PDB entry 8YFR | electron microscopy, 3.40 A resolution | chains A and H of the 14 polymer chains in the assembly

# Chain A
Protein: DNA-directed RNA polymerase subunit
Source organism: Komagataella phaffii
Notes: EC 2.7.7.6
Reference sequence: C4R4Y0 (C4R4Y0_KOMPG); residues 1-1743 here = UniProt positions 1-1743
Chain sequence (1743 residues; row label = number of the first residue in the row):
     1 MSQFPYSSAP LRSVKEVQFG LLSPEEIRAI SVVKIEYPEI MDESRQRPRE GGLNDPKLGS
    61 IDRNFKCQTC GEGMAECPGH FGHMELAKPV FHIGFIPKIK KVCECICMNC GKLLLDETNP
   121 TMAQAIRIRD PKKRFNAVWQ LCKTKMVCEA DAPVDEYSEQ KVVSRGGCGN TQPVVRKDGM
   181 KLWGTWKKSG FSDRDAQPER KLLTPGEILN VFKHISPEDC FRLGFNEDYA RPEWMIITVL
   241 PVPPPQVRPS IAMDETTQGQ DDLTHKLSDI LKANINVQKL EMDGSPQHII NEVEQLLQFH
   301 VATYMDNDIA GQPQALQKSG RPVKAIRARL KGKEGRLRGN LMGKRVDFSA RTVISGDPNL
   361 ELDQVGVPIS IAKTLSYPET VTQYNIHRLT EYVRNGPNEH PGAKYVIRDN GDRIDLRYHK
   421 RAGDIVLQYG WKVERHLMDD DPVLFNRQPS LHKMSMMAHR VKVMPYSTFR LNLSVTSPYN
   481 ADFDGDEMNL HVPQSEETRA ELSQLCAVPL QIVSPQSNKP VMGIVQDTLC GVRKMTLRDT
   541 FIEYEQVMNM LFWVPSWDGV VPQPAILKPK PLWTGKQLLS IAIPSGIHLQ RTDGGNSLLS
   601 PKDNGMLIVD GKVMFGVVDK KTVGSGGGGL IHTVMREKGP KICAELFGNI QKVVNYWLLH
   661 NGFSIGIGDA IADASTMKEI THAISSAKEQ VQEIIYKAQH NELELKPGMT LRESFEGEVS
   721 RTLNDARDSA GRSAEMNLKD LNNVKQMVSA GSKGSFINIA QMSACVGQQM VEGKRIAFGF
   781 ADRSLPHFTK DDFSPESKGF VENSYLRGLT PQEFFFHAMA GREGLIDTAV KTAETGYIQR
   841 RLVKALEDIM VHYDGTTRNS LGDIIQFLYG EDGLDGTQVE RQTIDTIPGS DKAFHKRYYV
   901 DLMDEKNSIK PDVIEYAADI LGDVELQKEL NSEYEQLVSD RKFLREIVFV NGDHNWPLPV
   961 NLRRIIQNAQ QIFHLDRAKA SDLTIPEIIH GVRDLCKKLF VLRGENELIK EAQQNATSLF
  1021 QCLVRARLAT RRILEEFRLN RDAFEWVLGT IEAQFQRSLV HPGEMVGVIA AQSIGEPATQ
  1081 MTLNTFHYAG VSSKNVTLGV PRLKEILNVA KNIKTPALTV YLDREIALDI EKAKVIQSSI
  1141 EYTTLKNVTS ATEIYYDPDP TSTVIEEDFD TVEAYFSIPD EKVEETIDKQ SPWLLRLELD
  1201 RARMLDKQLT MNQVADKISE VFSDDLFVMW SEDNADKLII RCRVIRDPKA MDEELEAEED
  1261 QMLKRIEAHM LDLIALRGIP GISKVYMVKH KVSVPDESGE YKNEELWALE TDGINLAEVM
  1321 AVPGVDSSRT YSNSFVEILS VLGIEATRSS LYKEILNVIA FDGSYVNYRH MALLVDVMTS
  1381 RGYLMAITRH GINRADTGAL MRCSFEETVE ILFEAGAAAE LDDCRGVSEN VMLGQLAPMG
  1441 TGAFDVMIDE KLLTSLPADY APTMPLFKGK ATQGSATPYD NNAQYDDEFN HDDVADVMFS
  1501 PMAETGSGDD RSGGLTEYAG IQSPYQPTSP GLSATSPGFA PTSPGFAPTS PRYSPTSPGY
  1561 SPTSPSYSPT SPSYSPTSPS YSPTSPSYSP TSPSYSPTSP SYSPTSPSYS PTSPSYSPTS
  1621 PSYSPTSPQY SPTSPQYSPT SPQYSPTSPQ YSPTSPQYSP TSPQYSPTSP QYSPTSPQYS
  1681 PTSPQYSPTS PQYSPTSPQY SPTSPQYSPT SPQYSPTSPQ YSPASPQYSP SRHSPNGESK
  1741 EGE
Unresolved in the structure: 1, 150-167, 187-199, 1082-1094, 1178-1189, 1246-1257, 1390-1396, 1461-1743
Metal / ion sites: Zn2+ site 1: Cys67, Cys70, Cys77, His80; Zn2+ site 2: Cys107, Cys110, Cys148, Cys168; Mg2+: Asp482, Asp484, Asp486

# Chain H
Protein: DNA-directed RNA polymerases I, II, and III subunit RPABC3
Source organism: Komagataella phaffii
Reference sequence: C4R273 (C4R273_KOMPG); numbering as in UniProt (aligned over 1-145)
Chain sequence (145 residues; numbered 1 to 145; the number before each row is that of its first residue):
     1 MSSALFDDIF TVQTVDNGRY NKVSRIIGIS TTNSAIKLTL DINNEMFPVS QDDSLTVTLA
    61 NSLSLDGEDE SANFSKSWRP PKPTDKSLAD DYDYVMFGTV YKFEEGDEDK IKVYVSFGGL
   121 LMCLEGGYKS LASLKQDNLY ILIRR
Unresolved in the structure: 1-2, 66-75

# How chain A and chain H interact
Residue-residue contacts (62):
  Arg538(A) - Tyr20(H)
  Arg538(A) - Val23(H)
  Arg538(A) - Arg25(H)
  Arg538(A) - Asp41(H)  salt bridge
  Arg538(A) - Gly119(H)  hydrogen bond (side chain-backbone)
  Arg538(A) - Leu120(H)
  Arg538(A) - Leu121(H)
  Asp539(A) - Tyr20(H)
  Asp539(A) - Asn21(H)
  Asp539(A) - Lys22(H)
  Asp539(A) - Val23(H)
  Phe541(A) - Val23(H)  hydrophobic
  Phe541(A) - Asn43(H)
  Tyr544(A) - Trp78(H)  hydrophobic
  Tyr544(A) - Pro80(H)  hydrophobic
  Val560(A) - Ser77(H)
  Val561(A) - Ser77(H)
  Val561(A) - Trp78(H)  hydrogen bond (backbone-backbone)
  Gln563(A) - Trp78(H)
  Gln563(A) - Phe97(H)
  Gln563(A) - Tyr140(H)  hydrogen bond
  Pro564(A) - Trp78(H)
  Pro564(A) - Phe97(H)
  Ala565(A) - Met96(H)
  Ala565(A) - Phe97(H)  hydrogen bond (backbone-backbone)
  Ala565(A) - Phe117(H)
  Ile566(A) - Tyr94(H)
  Ile566(A) - Val95(H)
  Leu567(A) - Leu63(H)  hydrophobic
  Leu567(A) - Trp78(H)
  Leu567(A) - Val95(H)  hydrogen bond (backbone-backbone)
  Leu567(A) - Tyr140(H)  hydrophobic
  Lys568(A) - Ala89(H)  hydrogen bond (side chain-backbone)
  Lys568(A) - Asp90(H)
  Lys568(A) - Tyr92(H)  hydrogen bond (side chain-backbone)
  Lys568(A) - Asp93(H)
  Lys568(A) - Tyr94(H)
  Lys568(A) - Val95(H)  hydrogen bond (backbone-backbone)
  Pro569(A) - Met46(H)
  Lys570(A) - Met46(H)
  Pro571(A) - Trp78(H)  hydrophobic
  Thr574(A) - Gly118(H)  hydrogen bond (side chain-backbone)
  Lys576(A) - Gly118(H)
  Lys576(A) - Gly119(H)
  Gln577(A) - Gly118(H)
  Leu598(A) - Tyr101(H)  hydrogen bond (backbone-side chain)
  Leu598(A) - Lys102(H)
  Leu599(A) - Arg25(H)  hydrogen bond (backbone-side chain)
  Leu599(A) - Thr39(H)
  Leu599(A) - Leu121(H)
  Leu599(A) - Cys123(H)  hydrophobic
  Ser600(A) - Arg25(H)
  Pro601(A) - Arg25(H)
  Asp603(A) - Tyr20(H)
  Leu607(A) - Tyr101(H)  hydrophobic
  Met614(A) - Tyr101(H)  hydrophobic
  Met614(A) - Ser116(H)  hydrogen bond (backbone-side chain)
  Met614(A) - Gly119(H)
  Met614(A) - Leu121(H)
  Phe615(A) - Leu121(H)  hydrophobic
  Asp740(A) - Arg19(H)  salt bridge
  Lys745(A) - Arg19(H)
Other interface residues (no listed pair), chain A (32 interface residues in all): Pro562, Leu572, Trp573, Lys602
Other interface residues (no listed pair), chain H (35 interface residues in all): Lys76, Thr99, Tyr114

# Summary
32 residues of chain A face 35 of chain H across their interface; the contacts include 12 hydrogen bonds and 2
salt bridges. Polar contacts include Arg538(A)-Asp41(H), Asp740(A)-Arg19(H) and Arg538(A)-Gly119(H). The Zn2+
site 1 is built by Cys67(A), Cys70(A), Cys77(A) and His80(A).
Here chain A is DNA-directed RNA polymerase subunit and chain H is DNA-directed RNA polymerases I, II, and III
subunit RPABC3, both from Komagataella phaffii. Entry 8YFR (Cryo EM structure of Komagataella phaffii
Rat1-Rai1 complex bound within the RNAPII cleft) was determined by electron microscopy (same publication as
8YF5, 8YFE and 8YFQ).
